Entry 2WDY (X-ray diffraction, 1.40 A resolution); this record covers chain A.

Chain A:
Molecule: Holo-[acyl-carrier-protein] synthase
From: Streptomyces coelicolor
Notes: EC 2.7.8.7
Reference sequence: O86785 (ACPS_STRCO); residue numbers follow UniProt; this construct covers 1-123
Amino-acid sequence (143 residues; numbered -19 to 123; the number before each row is that of its first residue; numbers below 1 keep their minus sign (Met-19 is residue -19)):
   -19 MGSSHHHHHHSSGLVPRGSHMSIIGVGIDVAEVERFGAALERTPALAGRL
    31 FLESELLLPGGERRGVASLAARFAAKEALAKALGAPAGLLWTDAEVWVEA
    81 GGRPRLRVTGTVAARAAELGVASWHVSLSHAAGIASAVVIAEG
Not modelled in the structure: -19 to 0
Construct notes: engineered mutation Ala111 (Asp in O86785)
Small-molecule neighbours:
  - coenzyme A (COA): Asp9, Ala11, Glu12, Arg15, Phe16, Ala19, Leu26, Arg44, Ser48, Arg52, Phe53, Glu57, Lys61, Gly64, Ala65, Trp71, Gly81, Gly82, Arg83, Pro84, Leu108, Ser109, His110
  - coenzyme A: Asp9, Val10, Ala11, Glu12, Arg15, Phe16, Ala19, Leu26, Arg44, Ser48, Arg52, Phe53, Glu57, Lys61, Gly64, Ala65, Trp71, Gly81, Gly82, Arg83, Pro84, Leu108, Ser109, His110
Curated features (UniProtKB/Swiss-Prot):
  - binding site (Mg(2+)): Asp9, Glu57

Overview:
Bound to chain A: coenzyme A. UniProt lists Mg2+-binding residues Asp9 and Glu57.
Chain A is Holo-[acyl-carrier-protein] synthase (Streptomyces coelicolor); the structure, Crystal structure of
the Streptomyces coelicolor D111A AcpS mutant in complex with cofactor CoA at 1.4 ..., was determined by X-ray
diffraction, deposited together with 2WDO, 2WDS, 2JCA and 2JBZ.
